6NYB - chains A and C of the 4 polymer chains in the assembly; structure by electron microscopy, 4.10 A resolution (low resolution: residue-level contacts below are approximate; hydrogen-bond / salt-bridge calls are withheld).

== Chain A ==
Name: Serine/threonine-protein kinase B-raf
From: Homo sapiens
Notes: EC 2.7.11.1
UniProtKB: P15056 (BRAF_HUMAN); numbering as in UniProt (aligned over 1-766)
Amino-acid sequence (805 residues; numbered -26 to 778; the number before each row is that of its first residue; numbers below 1 keep their minus sign (Met-26 is residue -26)):
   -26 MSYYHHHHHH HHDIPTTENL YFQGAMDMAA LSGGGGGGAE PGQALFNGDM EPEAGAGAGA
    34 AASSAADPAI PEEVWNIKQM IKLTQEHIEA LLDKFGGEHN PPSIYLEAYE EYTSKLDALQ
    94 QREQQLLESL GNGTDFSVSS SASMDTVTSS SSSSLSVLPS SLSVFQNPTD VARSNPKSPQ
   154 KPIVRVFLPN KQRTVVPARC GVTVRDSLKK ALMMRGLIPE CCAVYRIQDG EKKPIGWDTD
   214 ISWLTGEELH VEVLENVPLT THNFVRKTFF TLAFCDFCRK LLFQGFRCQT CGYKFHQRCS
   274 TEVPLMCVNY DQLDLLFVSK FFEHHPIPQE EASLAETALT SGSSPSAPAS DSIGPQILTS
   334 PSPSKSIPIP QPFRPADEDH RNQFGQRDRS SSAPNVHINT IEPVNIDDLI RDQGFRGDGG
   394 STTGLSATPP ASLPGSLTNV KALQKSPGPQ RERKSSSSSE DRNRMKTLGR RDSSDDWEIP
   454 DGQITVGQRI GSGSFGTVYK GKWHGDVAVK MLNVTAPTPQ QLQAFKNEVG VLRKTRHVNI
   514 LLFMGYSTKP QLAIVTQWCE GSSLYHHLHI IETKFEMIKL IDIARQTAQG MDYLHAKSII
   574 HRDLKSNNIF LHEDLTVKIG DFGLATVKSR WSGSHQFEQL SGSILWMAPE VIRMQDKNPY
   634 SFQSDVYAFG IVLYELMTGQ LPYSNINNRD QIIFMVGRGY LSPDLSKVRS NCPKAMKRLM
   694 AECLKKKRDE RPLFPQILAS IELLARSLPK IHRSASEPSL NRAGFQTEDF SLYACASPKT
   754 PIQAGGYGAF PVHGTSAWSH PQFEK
Not modelled in the structure: -26 to 232, 282-359, 371-448, 739-778
Differences from the reference sequence: expression tag (-26 to 0, 767-778)
Modified / non-standard residues: Ser365 (phosphoserine; SEP); Ser729 (phosphoserine; SEP)
Metal / ion sites: Zn2+ site 1: His235, Cys261, Cys264; Zn2+ site 2: Cys248, Cys251
Ligand contacts: ATP-gamma-S (AGS; phosphothiophosphoric acid-adenylate ester): Ile463, Gly464, Ser465, Gly466, Ser467, Phe468, Gly469, Val471, Ala481, Lys483, Leu514, Thr529, Gln530, Trp531, Cys532, Asp576, Lys578, Asn580, Asn581, Phe583, Asp594
Reported in the primary citation:
  - post-translational modification sites: Ser365, Ser729
  - contacts within the chain: Asp249-Arg691 (salt bridge)
  - mutagenesis - S729A: decreased expression
  - mutagenesis - S729A: abolished binding to 14-3-3 proteins

== Chain C ==
Name: 14-3-3 protein zeta
From: Spodoptera exigua
UniProtKB: V9P4T4 (V9P4T4_SPOEX); residues -1 to 245 here correspond to UniProt positions 1-247 (UniProt number = residue number + 2)
Amino-acid sequence (247 residues; row label = number of the first residue in the row; numbers below 1 keep their minus sign (Met-1 is residue -1)):
    -1 MSVDKEELVQ RAKLAEQAER YDDMAAAMKE VTETGVELSN EERNLLSVAY KNVVGARRSS
    59 WRVISSIEQK TEGSERKQQM AKEYRVKVEK ELREICYDVL GLLDKHLIPK ASNPESKVFY
   119 LKMKGDYYRY LAEVATGETR NSVVEDSQKA YQDAFEISKA KMQPTHPIRL GLALNFSVFY
   179 YEILNSPDKA CQLAKQAFDD AIAELDTLNE DSYKDSTLIM QLLRDNLTLW TSDTQGDGDE
   239 PAEGGDN
Not modelled in the structure: -1 to 1, 231-245

== Interface between chain A and chain C ==
Pairs across the interface (42; chain A residue first):
  Arg239(A) with Val61(C)
  Phe243(A) with Tyr19(C); Asn50(C)
  Leu245(A) with Lys212(C)
  Lys253(A) with Asp223(C)
  Phe256(A) with Gly53(C); Arg60(C)
  Gln257(A) with Ser57(C); Arg60(C)
  Arg362(A) with Arg60(C)
  Ser363(A) with Val176(C); Glu180(C); Asn224(C); Trp228(C)
  Ser364(A) with Val176(C); Leu220(C); Asn224(C)
  Ser365(A) with Lys49(C); Arg56(C); Arg127(C); Tyr128(C); Leu172(C); Asn173(C)
  Ala366(A) with Lys49(C); Lys120(C); Leu172(C); Asn173(C)
  Pro367(A) with Leu216(C); Ile217(C); Leu220(C)
  Asn368(A) with Val46(C); Lys49(C); Asn50(C)
  Val369(A) with Asn42(C); Asp213(C)
  Arg509(A) with Glu208(C)
  His510(A) with Glu208(C); Tyr211(C)
  Val511(A) with Glu208(C)
  Gln562(A) with Tyr211(C)
  Asp565(A) with Tyr211(C)
  Lys570(A) with Leu206(C)
Interface residues without a listed pair, chain A (28 interface residues in all): Thr241, Phe247, Leu254, Asp361, His370, Tyr566, Ala569, Glu715
Interface residues without a listed pair, chain C (33 interface residues in all): Leu43, Ala54, Asp124, Asp204, Leu227
The authors on this interface:
  - interface residues, chain A: Arg239(A), Thr241(A), Phe247(A), Lys253(A), His510(A), Asp565(A), Tyr566(A)

== Summary ==
28 residues of chain A and 33 residues of chain C are in contact. Ligands of chain A: ATP-gamma-S. The Zn2+
site 1 is built by His235(A), Cys261(A) and Cys264(A). Cys248(A) and Cys251(A) form the Zn2+ site 2. The paper
reports that S729A of chain A reduces expression; interface residues Arg239(A), Thr241(A) and Phe247(A) among
others.
Chain A is Serine/threonine-protein kinase B-raf (Homo sapiens) and chain C is 14-3-3 protein zeta (Spodoptera
exigua); the structure, Structure of a MAPK pathway complex, was determined by electron microscopy, deposited
together with 6PP9, 6Q0J, 6Q0K and 6Q0T.
